3AVL - chains A and F of the 4 polymer chains in the assembly; structure by X-ray diffraction, 1.88 A resolution.

[Chain A]
Name: Integrase
From: Human immunodeficiency virus type 1
Notes: fragment: CCD domain
UniProtKB: P12497 (POL_HV1N5); residues 50-212 here correspond to UniProt positions 1197-1359 (UniProt number = residue number + 1147)
Amino-acid sequence (183 residues; each row starts with the number of its first residue):
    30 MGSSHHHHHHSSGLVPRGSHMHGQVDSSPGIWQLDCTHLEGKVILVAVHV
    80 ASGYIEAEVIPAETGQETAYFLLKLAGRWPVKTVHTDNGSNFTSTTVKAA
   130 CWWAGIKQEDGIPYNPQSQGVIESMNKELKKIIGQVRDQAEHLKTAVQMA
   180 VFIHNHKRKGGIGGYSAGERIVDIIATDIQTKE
Disordered / not traced: 30-56, 189-192, 210-212
Sequence notes: expression tag (30-49); engineered mutation Ser56 (Cys1203 in P12497), Asp139 (Phe1286 in P12497), His185 (Phe1332 in P12497)
UniProt features mapped onto this chain:
  - binding site (Mg(2+)): Asp64, Asp116, Glu152

[Chain F]
Name: LEDGF peptide
Amino-acid sequence (8 residues; row label = number of the first residue in the row):
     1 ATKIDNLD
Glycans and other covalent adducts: covalent link Ala1-Asp8

[Interface between chain A and chain F]
Pairs across the interface (12):
  Asp167(A) - Lys3(F)  hydrogen bond (backbone-side chain)
  Gln168(A) - Lys3(F)
  Gln168(A) - Ile4(F)  hydrogen bond (backbone-backbone)
  Ala169(A) - Lys3(F)
  Ala169(A) - Asp5(F)
  Glu170(A) - Lys3(F)
  Glu170(A) - Asp5(F)  hydrogen bond (backbone-side chain)
  Glu170(A) - Asn6(F)  hydrogen bond
  His171(A) - Asp5(F)  salt bridge
  Thr174(A) - Ile4(F)
  Thr174(A) - Asp5(F)  hydrogen bond
  Met178(A) - Ile4(F)  hydrophobic
Also at the interface, not in a pair above, chain F (5 interface residues in all): Ala1

[Summary]
The interface between chain A and chain F involves 7 residues on one side and 5 on the other, with 5 hydrogen
bonds and 1 salt bridge. Polar contacts include His171(A)-Asp5(F), Asp167(A)-Lys3(F) and Glu170(A)-Asp5(F).
From UniProt: 3 Mg2+-binding residues on chain A.
Here chain A is Integrase (Human immunodeficiency virus type 1) and chain F is LEDGF peptide. Entry 3AVL
(Crystal structures of novel allosteric peptide inhibitors of HIV integrase in the LEDGF binding site) was
determined by X-ray diffraction (same publication as 3AV9, 3AVA, 3AVB, 3AVC, 3AVF, 3AVG and 6 further
entries).
